PDB entry 8VJS | electron microscopy, 2.73 A resolution | chains B and C of the 3 polymer chains in the assembly

== Chain B (and C) ==
Molecule: Capsid protein
From: Tulane virus
Notes: chain C of this document is another copy of the same molecule, construct and numbering; everything in this record applies to it too
UniProtKB: B2Y6D0 (B2Y6D0_9CALI); residues 1-534 here = UniProt positions 1-534
Amino-acid sequence (534 residues; row label = number of the first residue in the row):
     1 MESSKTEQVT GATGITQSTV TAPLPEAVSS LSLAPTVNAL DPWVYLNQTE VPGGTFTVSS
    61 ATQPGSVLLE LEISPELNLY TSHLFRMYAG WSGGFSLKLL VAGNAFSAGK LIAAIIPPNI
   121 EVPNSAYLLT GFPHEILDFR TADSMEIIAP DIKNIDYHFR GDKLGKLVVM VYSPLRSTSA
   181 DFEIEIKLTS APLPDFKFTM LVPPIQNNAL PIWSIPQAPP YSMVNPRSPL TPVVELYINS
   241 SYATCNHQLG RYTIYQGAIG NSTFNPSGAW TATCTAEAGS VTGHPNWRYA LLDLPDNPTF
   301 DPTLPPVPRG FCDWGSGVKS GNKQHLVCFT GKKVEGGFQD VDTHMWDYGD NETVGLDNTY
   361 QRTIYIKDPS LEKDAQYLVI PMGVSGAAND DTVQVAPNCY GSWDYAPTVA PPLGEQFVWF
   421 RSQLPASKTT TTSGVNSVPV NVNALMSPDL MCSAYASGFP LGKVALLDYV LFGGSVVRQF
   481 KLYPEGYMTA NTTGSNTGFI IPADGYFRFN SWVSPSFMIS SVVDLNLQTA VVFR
Disordered / not traced: 1-19, 528-534 (chain C: 1-2, 528-534)
Differences from the reference sequence: conflict Ser3 (Asn in B2Y6D0), His284 (Asn in B2Y6D0), Val334 (Phe in B2Y6D0), Glu335 (Ala in B2Y6D0), Thr343 (Ala in B2Y6D0), Lys367 (Ser in B2Y6D0), Met451 (Ile in B2Y6D0), Cys452 (Arg in B2Y6D0)

== Interface between chain B and chain C ==
Pairs across the interface (38; chain B residue first):
  Gln48(B) - Thr130(C)
  Gln48(B) - His134(C)  hydrogen bond (backbone-side chain)
  Gln48(B) - Ile136(C)
  Thr49(B) - Thr130(C)
  Glu50(B) - Tyr127(C)
  Glu50(B) - Thr130(C)  hydrogen bond (backbone-side chain)
  Glu50(B) - Tyr172(C)  hydrogen bond
  Pro52(B) - Tyr127(C)
  Leu79(B) - Tyr127(C)
  Tyr80(B) - Gly131(C)  hydrogen bond (side chain-backbone)
  Leu100(B) - Ile136(C)  hydrophobic
  Leu100(B) - Tyr172(C)  hydrophobic
  Val101(B) - Lys110(C)
  Ala102(B) - Ala108(C)
  Ala102(B) - Ser173(C)
  Gly103(B) - Ser107(C)
  Gly103(B) - Ala108(C)
  Gly103(B) - Arg140(C)
  Asn104(B) - Ser107(C)
  Asn104(B) - Arg140(C)
  Asp143(B) - Lys110(C)  salt bridge
  Phe182(B) - Ser107(C)
  Phe182(B) - Ser177(C)
  Phe182(B) - Thr178(C)
  Glu183(B) - Arg176(C)  salt bridge
  Glu185(B) - Ser173(C)
  Glu185(B) - Pro174(C)
  Lys187(B) - Tyr172(C)  hydrogen bond (side chain-backbone)
  Pro211(B) - Tyr127(C)  hydrogen bond (backbone-side chain)
  Ile212(B) - Leu128(C)  hydrophobic
  Ser475(B) - Leu413(C)
  Arg508(B) - Asn124(C)
  Asn510(B) - Ser125(C)  hydrogen bond (backbone-side chain)
  Asn510(B) - Tyr127(C)
  Ser511(B) - Tyr127(C)
  Ser520(B) - Gln63(C)
  Ser520(B) - Pro174(C)
  Ser521(B) - Gln63(C)  hydrogen bond
Other interface residues (no listed pair), chain B (31 interface residues in all): Ser179, Ala180, Thr189, Val476, Gln479, Phe509, Trp512
Other interface residues (no listed pair), chain C (24 interface residues in all): Pro64, Gly109, Ala126, Asp138

== In short ==
31 residues of chain B face 24 of chain C across their interface, with 8 hydrogen bonds and 2 salt bridges.
Polar contacts include Asp143(B)-Lys110(C), Glu183(B)-Arg176(C) and Gln48(B)-His134(C).
Chain B and chain C are both Capsid protein (Tulane virus); the structure, Cryo-EM structure of Tulane virus
9-6-17 variant capsid protein VP1 9-14-18 without DTT treatment, was determined by electron microscopy,
deposited together with 9CVE, 9CVF, 9CVG, 8VGR and 8VJR.
